1TVA - chains P and A of the 4 polymer chains in the assembly; structure by X-ray diffraction, 2.60 A resolution.

Chain P:
Molecule: 11-nt DNA strand
Sequence (11 nucleotides; row label = number of the first residue in the row):
     1 GCTGATGCGCC
Metal / ion sites: Na+: DG9 (shared with Thr101(A), Val103(A), Ile106(A) of chain A); Mg2+ near DC11 (its only coordinating residue here)

Chain A:
Molecule: DNA polymerase beta
Source organism: Homo sapiens
Notes: EC 2.7.7.7
UniProtKB: P06746 (DPOB_HUMAN); residues 1-335 here correspond to UniProt positions 0-334 (UniProt number = residue number - 1)
Chain sequence (335 residues; row label = number of the first residue in the row):
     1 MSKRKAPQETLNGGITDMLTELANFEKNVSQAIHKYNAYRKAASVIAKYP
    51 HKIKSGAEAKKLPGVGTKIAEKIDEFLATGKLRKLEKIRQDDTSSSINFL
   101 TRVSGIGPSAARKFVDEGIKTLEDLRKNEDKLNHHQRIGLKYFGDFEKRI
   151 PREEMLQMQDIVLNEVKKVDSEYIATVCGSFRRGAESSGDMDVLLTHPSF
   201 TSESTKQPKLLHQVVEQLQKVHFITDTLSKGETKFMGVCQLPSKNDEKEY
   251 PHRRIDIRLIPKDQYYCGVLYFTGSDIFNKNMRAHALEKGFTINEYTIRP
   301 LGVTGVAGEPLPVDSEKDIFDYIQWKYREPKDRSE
Unresolved in the structure: 1-4
Curated features (UniProtKB/Swiss-Prot):
  - binding site (K(+)): Lys61
  - binding site (Na(+)): Lys61
Metal / ion sites: Mg2+: Ser30, Ser171; Na+ site 1: Lys60, Leu62, Val65 (shared with 1 residue of chain D); Na+ site 2: Thr101, Val103, Ile106 (shared with DG9(P) of chain P)

Interface between chain P and chain A:
Pairs across the interface (17):
  DG7(P) - Ser109(A)  phosphate contact
  DC8(P) - Gly105(A)  sugar contact
  DC8(P) - Gly107(A)  hydrogen bond to the phosphate
  DC8(P) - Pro108(A)  phosphate contact
  DC8(P) - Ser109(A)  hydrogen bond to the phosphate
  DC8(P) - Ala110(A)  hydrogen bond to the phosphate
  DG9(P) - Val103(A)  phosphate contact
  DG9(P) - Ser104(A)  phosphate contact
  DG9(P) - Gly105(A)  hydrogen bond to the phosphate
  DG9(P) - Ile106(A)  phosphate contact
  DG9(P) - Lys234(A)  base contact
  DC10(P) - Arg254(A)  salt bridge to the phosphate
  DC11(P) - Tyr271(A)  hydrogen bond to the base
  DC11(P) - Phe272(A)  phosphate contact
  DC11(P) - Asp276(A)  base contact
  DC11(P) - Lys280(A)  hydrogen bond to the base
  DC11(P) - Arg283(A)  base contact
Other interface residues (no listed pair), chain A (20 interface residues in all): His135, Met236, Thr273, Gly274, Asn279

Summary:
5 residues of chain P face 20 of chain A across their interface, with 6 hydrogen bonds and 1 salt bridge.
Among the polar pairs are DC11(P)-Tyr271(A), DC11(P)-Lys280(A) and DC8(P)-Gly107(A). UniProt lists K+-binding
residue Lys61(A) and Na+-binding residue Lys61(A) on chain A.
Here chain P is an 11-nt DNA strand and chain A is DNA polymerase beta (Homo sapiens). Entry 1TVA (Human DNA
polymerase beta complexed with nicked DNA containing a mismatched template thymidine and incoming cytidine)
was determined by X-ray diffraction (same publication as 1TV9).
